Entry 9HLK (X-ray diffraction, 1.96 A resolution); this record covers chain AAA.

# Chain AAA
Molecule: Lysozyme C
From: Gallus gallus
Notes: EC 3.2.1.17
Reference sequence: P00698 (LYSC_CHICK); residues 1-129 here correspond to UniProt positions 19-147 (UniProt number = residue number + 18)
Sequence (129 residues; numbered 1 to 129; the number before each row is that of its first residue):
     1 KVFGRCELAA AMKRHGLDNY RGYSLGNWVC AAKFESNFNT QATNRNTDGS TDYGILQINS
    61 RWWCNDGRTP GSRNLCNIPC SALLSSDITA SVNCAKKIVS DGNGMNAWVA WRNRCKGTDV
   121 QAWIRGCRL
Disulfides: Cys6-Cys127, Cys30-Cys115, Cys64-Cys80, Cys76-Cys94
Bound ions: platinum (II) ion: Arg14, His15 (together with ammonia)
UniProt features mapped onto this chain:
  - active site: Glu35, Asp52
  - binding site (substrate): Asp101
From the paper describing this entry:
  - platinum (II) ion coordination: Arg14, His15
  - binding site for platinum (II) ion: Arg14, Lys33

# Overview
Arg14 and His15 form the platinum (II) ion site. Curated annotation (UniProt) lists active-site residues Glu35
and Asp52 and substrate-binding residue Asp101. The paper reports a binding site for platinum (II) ion at
Arg14 and Lys33; platinum (II) ion coordination by Arg14 and His15.
Chain AAA is Lysozyme C (Gallus gallus); the structure, X-ray structure of the adduct formed upon reaction of
the diiodido analogue of picoplatin with lysozyme ..., was determined by X-ray diffraction together with 9HMK,
9HMQ, 9HN6 and 9HNB from the same study.
